PDB entry 2D6F | X-ray diffraction, 3.15 A resolution | chains F and D of the 6 polymer chains in the assembly

== Chain F ==
Molecule: tRNA
Sequence (74 nucleotides; row label = number of the first residue in the row; note: 1 number in that range is skipped by the numbering (no residue carries it; nothing is unmodelled there)):
   901 AGUCCCGUGG GGUAGUGGUA AUCCUGCUGG GCUUUGGACC CGGCG
   947 ACAGCGGUUC GACUCCGCUC GGGACUACC

== Chain D ==
Name: Glutamyl-tRNA(Gln) amidotransferase subunit E
Source organism: Methanothermobacter thermautotrophicus
Notes: EC 6.3.5.-
Reference sequence: O26803 (GATE_METTH); residue numbers follow UniProt; this construct covers 1-619
Chain sequence (619 residues; numbered 1 to 619; the number before each row is that of its first residue):
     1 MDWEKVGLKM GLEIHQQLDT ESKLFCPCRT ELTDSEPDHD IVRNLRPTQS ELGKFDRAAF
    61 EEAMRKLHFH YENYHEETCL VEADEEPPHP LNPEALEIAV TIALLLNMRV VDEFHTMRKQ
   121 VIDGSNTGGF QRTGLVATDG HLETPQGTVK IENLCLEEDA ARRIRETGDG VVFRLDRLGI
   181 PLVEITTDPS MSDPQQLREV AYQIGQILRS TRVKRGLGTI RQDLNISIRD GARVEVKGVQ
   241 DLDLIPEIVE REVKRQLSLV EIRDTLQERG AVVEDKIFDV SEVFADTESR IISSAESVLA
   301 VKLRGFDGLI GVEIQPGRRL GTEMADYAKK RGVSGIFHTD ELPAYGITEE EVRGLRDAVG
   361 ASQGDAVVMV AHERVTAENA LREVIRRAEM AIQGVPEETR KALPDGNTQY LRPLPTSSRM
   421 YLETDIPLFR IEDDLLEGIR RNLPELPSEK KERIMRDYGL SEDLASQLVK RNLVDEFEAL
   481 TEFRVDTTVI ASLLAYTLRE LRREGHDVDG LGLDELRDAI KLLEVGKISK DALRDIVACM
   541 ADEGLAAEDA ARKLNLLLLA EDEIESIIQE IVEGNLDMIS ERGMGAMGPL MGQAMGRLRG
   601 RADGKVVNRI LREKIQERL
Not modelled in the structure: 49-56, 478-485, 539-619
Metal / ion sites: Zn2+: Cys-26, Cys-28, Cys-79, Glu-82

== Chain F / chain D interface ==
Pairs across the interface (37; chain F residue first):
  A901(F) / Gln-240(D)  sugar contact
  A901(F) / Asp-241(D)  phosphate contact
  A901(F) / Asp-243(D)  phosphate contact
  G902(F) / Leu-217(D)  sugar contact
  C904(F) / Arg-503(D)  salt bridge to the phosphate
  G952(F) / Asp-463(D)  hydrogen bond to the base
  G953(F) / Ser-461(D)  hydrogen bond to the phosphate
  G953(F) / Asp-463(D)  sugar contact
  G953(F) / Leu-464(D)  sugar contact
  G953(F) / Tyr-496(D)  hydrogen bond to the sugar
  U954(F) / Leu-464(D)  sugar contact
  U954(F) / Thr-488(D)  phosphate contact
  U954(F) / Ser-492(D)  hydrogen bond to the sugar
  U954(F) / Tyr-496(D)  sugar contact
  U955(F) / Asp-486(D)  phosphate contact
  U955(F) / Val-489(D)  phosphate contact
  C961(F) / Tyr-496(D)  sugar contact
  C961(F) / Glu-500(D)  hydrogen bond to the sugar
  C962(F) / Gln-467(D)  hydrogen bond to the sugar
  C962(F) / Arg-471(D)  hydrogen bond to the sugar
  C962(F) / Ala-495(D)  sugar contact
  C962(F) / Tyr-496(D)  sugar contact
  C962(F) / Arg-499(D)  phosphate contact
  C962(F) / Glu-500(D)  phosphate contact
  C962(F) / Arg-503(D)  salt bridge to the phosphate
  G963(F) / Gln-467(D)  hydrogen bond to the sugar
  G963(F) / Lys-470(D)  sugar contact
  G963(F) / Arg-471(D)  sugar contact
  G963(F) / Arg-499(D)  salt bridge to the phosphate
  G963(F) / Arg-503(D)  salt bridge to the phosphate
  A973(F) / Gln-240(D)  hydrogen bond to the sugar
  C974(F) / Lys-401(D)  salt bridge to the phosphate
  C974(F) / Leu-411(D)  base contact
  C974(F) / Arg-412(D)  hydrogen bond to the base
  C975(F) / Arg-163(D)  base contact
  C975(F) / Arg-177(D)  hydrogen bond to the phosphate
  C975(F) / Arg-221(D)  phosphate contact
Interface residues without a listed pair, chain F (14 interface residues in all): C956
Interface residues without a listed pair, chain D (30 interface residues in all): Ala-161, Arg-162, Lys-237, Pro-404, Ile-528

== In short ==
14 residues of chain F and 30 residues of chain D are in contact; the contacts include 11 hydrogen bonds and 5
salt bridges. Polar pairs include G952(F)/Asp-463(D), C974(F)/Arg-412(D) and G953(F)/Tyr-496(D). The Zn2+ site
is built by Cys-26(D), Cys-28(D), Cys-79(D) and Glu-82(D).
Here chain F is tRNA and chain D is Glutamyl-tRNA(Gln) amidotransferase subunit E (Methanothermobacter
thermautotrophicus). Entry 2D6F (Crystal structure of Glu-tRNA(Gln) amidotransferase in the complex with
tRNA(Gln)) was determined by X-ray diffraction.
